3BCC - chains E and G of the 10 polymer chains in the assembly; structure by X-ray diffraction, 3.70 A resolution.

# Chain E
Protein: Ubiquinol cytochrome C oxidoreductase
Organism: Gallus gallus
Notes: EC 1.10.2.2
UniProtKB: P13272 (UCRI_BOVIN); residues 1-196 here correspond to UniProt positions 79-274 (UniProt number = residue number + 78)
Sequence (196 residues; each row starts with the number of its first residue):
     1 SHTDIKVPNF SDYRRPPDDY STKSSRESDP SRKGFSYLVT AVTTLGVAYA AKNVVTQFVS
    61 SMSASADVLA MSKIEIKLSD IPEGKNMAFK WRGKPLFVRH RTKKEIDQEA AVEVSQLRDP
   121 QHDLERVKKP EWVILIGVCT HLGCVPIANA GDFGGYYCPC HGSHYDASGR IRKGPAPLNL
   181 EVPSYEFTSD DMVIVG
Cystine bridges: Cys144-Cys160
Sequence notes: conflict Asn9 (Asp87 in P13272), Pro17 (Glu95 in P13272), Asp18 (Val96 in P13272), Asp19 (Leu97 in P13272), Tyr20 (Asp98 in P13272), Arg26 (Lys104 in P13272), Asp29 (Ser107 in P13272), Pro30 (Glu108 in P13272), Ser31 (Ala109 in P13272), Val42 (Thr120 in P13272), Leu45 (Val123 in P13272), Thr56 (Ser134 in P13272)
Metal / ion sites: 2Fe-2S cluster Fe: Cys139, His141, Cys158, His161
Small-molecule neighbours: 2Fe-2S cluster (FES): Cys139, His141, Leu142, Gly143, Cys144, Cys158, Cys160, His161, Gly162, Ser163
Curated features (UniProtKB/Swiss-Prot):
  - binding site ([2Fe-2S] cluster): Cys139, His141, Cys158, His161, Ser163
What the authors report for this chain:
  - binding site for stigmatellin: His161

# Chain G
Protein: Ubiquinol cytochrome C oxidoreductase
Organism: Gallus gallus
Notes: EC 1.10.2.2
UniProtKB: P13271 (UCRQ_BOVIN); numbering as in UniProt (aligned over 1-81)
Sequence (81 residues; row label = number of the first residue in the row):
     1 GRQFGHLTRV RHLITYSLSP FEQRPFPHYF SKGVPNVWRR LRACILRVAP PFLAFYLLYT
    61 WGTQEFEKSK RKNPAAYVND R
Disordered / not traced: 1, 80-81
Sequence notes: conflict Leu13 (Val in P13271), Pro25 (Ala in P13271), Val34 (Ile in P13271), Trp38 (Leu in P13271), Leu41 (Thr in P13271), Leu53 (Val in P13271), Leu58 (Val in P13271), Val78 (Glu in P13271)

# How chain E and chain G interact
Pairs across the interface (29):
  Ile5(E) - Ile14(G)  hydrophobic
  Ile5(E) - Tyr16(G)
  Lys6(E) - Tyr16(G)  hydrogen bond (backbone-side chain)
  Val7(E) - Tyr16(G)  hydrophobic
  Pro8(E) - Tyr16(G)
  Phe10(E) - Tyr16(G)
  Phe10(E) - Leu18(G)  hydrophobic
  Asp12(E) - His28(G)  hydrogen bond (backbone-side chain)
  Tyr13(E) - His28(G)  hydrogen bond (backbone-side chain)
  Arg14(E) - Arg24(G)  hydrogen bond (backbone-side chain)
  Arg15(E) - Glu22(G)
  Arg15(E) - Gln23(G)
  Arg15(E) - Arg24(G)  hydrogen bond (backbone-side chain)
  Pro16(E) - Glu22(G)
  Pro16(E) - Gln23(G)
  Pro16(E) - Arg24(G)
  Asp19(E) - Glu22(G)
  Ser25(E) - Glu22(G)
  Asp29(E) - Phe21(G)
  Asp29(E) - Glu22(G)
  Arg32(E) - Pro20(G)
  Arg32(E) - Phe21(G)  hydrogen bond (side chain-backbone)
  Arg32(E) - Gln23(G)  hydrogen bond (side chain-backbone)
  Arg32(E) - Arg24(G)
  Arg32(E) - Pro25(G)
  Arg32(E) - Phe26(G)
  Lys33(E) - Phe21(G)
  Ser36(E) - Phe21(G)
  Tyr37(E) - Phe21(G)  hydrophobic
Other interface residues (no listed pair), chain E (19 interface residues in all): Pro17, Phe35

# In short
Chain E and chain G form an interface of 19 and 11 residues respectively; the contacts include 7 hydrogen
bonds. Polar pairs include Lys6(E)-Tyr16(G), Asp12(E)-His28(G) and Tyr13(E)-His28(G). Chain E binds 2Fe-2S
cluster. From UniProt: 5 [2Fe-2S] cluster-binding residues on chain E. The paper reports a binding site for
stigmatellin at His161(E).
Chain E is Ubiquinol cytochrome C oxidoreductase and chain G is Ubiquinol cytochrome C oxidoreductase, both
from Gallus gallus; the structure, Stigmatellin and antimycin bound cytochrome BC1 complex from chicken, was
determined by X-ray diffraction together with 2BCC and 1BCC from the same study.
